Entry 2WJM (X-ray diffraction, 1.95 A resolution); this record covers chains C and H of the 4 polymer chains in the assembly.

Chain C:
Molecule: Photosynthetic reaction center cytochrome C subunit
Organism: Rhodopseudomonas viridis
Reference sequence: P07173 (CYCR_RHOVI); residues 1-336 here correspond to UniProt positions 21-356 (UniProt number = residue number + 20)
Chain sequence (336 residues; numbered 1 to 336; the number before each row is that of its first residue):
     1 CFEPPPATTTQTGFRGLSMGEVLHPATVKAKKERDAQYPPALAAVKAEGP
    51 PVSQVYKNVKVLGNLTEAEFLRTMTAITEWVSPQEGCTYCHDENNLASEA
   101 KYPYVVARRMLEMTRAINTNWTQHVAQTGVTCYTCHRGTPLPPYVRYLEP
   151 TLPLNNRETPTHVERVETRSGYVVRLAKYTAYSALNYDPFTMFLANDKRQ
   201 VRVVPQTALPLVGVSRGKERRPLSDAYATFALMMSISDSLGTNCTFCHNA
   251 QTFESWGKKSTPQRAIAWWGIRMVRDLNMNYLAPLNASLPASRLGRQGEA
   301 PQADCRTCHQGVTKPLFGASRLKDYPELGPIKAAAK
Unresolved in the structure: 333-336
Covalent attachments: diacyl glycerol (DGA) linked to Cys-1; heme c (HEC) linked to Cys-87, Cys-90, Cys-132, Cys-135, Cys-244, Cys-247, Cys-305, Cys-308
Bound ions: heme c Fe (4 sites), coordinated by Met-74, His-91, Met-110, His-124, His-136, Met-233, His-248, His-309
Small-molecule neighbours:
  - heme c (HEC), molecule 1: Tyr-56, Lys-57, Asn-58, Val-59, Lys-60, Val-61, Leu-62, Phe-70, Leu-71, Met-74, Thr-75, Ile-77, Thr-78, Ser-82, Gly-86, His-91, Leu-96, Ala-97, Pro-103, Tyr-104, Ala-107, Arg-108, Leu-111
  - heme c (HEC), molecule 2: Ile-77, Val-81, Tyr-89, Tyr-102, Pro-103, Val-106, Ala-107, Met-110, Leu-111, Met-113, Thr-114, Val-130, Thr-131, His-136, Pro-140, Leu-141, Pro-142, Val-145, Leu-277, Leu-282, Leu-289, Arg-293, Pro-301, Gln-302, Thr-307, Leu-328
  - heme c (HEC), molecule 3: Ile-117, His-124, Val-125, Ala-126, Thr-128, Gly-129, Val-130, Thr-134, Leu-194, Ile-236, Leu-240, Phe-246, Gln-263, Ile-266, Ala-267, Gly-270, Ile-271, Met-273, Val-274, Leu-277, Asp-304, His-309, Thr-313, Lys-314, Pro-315
  - heme c (HEC), molecule 4: Gln-200, Val-201, Arg-202, Val-203, Val-204, Gln-206, Thr-229, Phe-230, Met-233, Met-234, Ile-236, Ser-237, Leu-240, Thr-242, Asn-243, Phe-246, His-248, Phe-253, Glu-254, Trp-256, Arg-264, Ala-267, Trp-268, Ile-271, Arg-272
Swiss-Prot annotation at these positions:
  - binding site (heme): Met-74, Cys-87, Cys-90, His-91, Met-110, His-124, Cys-132, Cys-135, His-136, Met-233, Cys-244, Cys-247, His-248, Cys-305, Cys-308, His-309
  - site: Cys-1 (Not N-palmitoylated)
  - lipidation: Cys-1 (S-diacylglycerol cysteine)

Chain H:
Molecule: Reaction center protein H chain
Organism: Rhodopseudomonas viridis
Reference sequence: P06008 (RCEH_RHOVI); residue numbers follow UniProt; this construct covers 1-258
Chain sequence (258 residues; each row starts with the number of its first residue):
     1 MYHGALAQHLDIAQLVWYAQWLVIWTVVLLYLRREDRREGYPLVEPLGLV
    51 KLAPEDGQVYELPYPKTFVLPHGGTVTVPRRRPETRELKLAQTDGFEGAP
   101 LQPTGNPLVDAVGPASYAERAEVVDATVDGKAKIVPLRVATDFSIAEGDV
   151 DPRGLPVVAADGVEAGTVTDLWVDRSEHYFRYLELSVAGSARTALIPLGF
   201 CDVKKDKIVVTSILSEQFANVPRLQSRDQITLREEDKVSAYYAGGLLYAT
   251 PERAESLL
Unresolved in the structure: 46-60
Modified positions: Met-1 (n-formylmethionine; FME)
Swiss-Prot annotation at these positions:
  - modified residue: Met-1 (N-formylmethionine)

Chain C / chain H interface:
Residue-residue contacts (13):
  Thr-207(C) / Tyr-2(H)
  Leu-209(C) / Tyr-2(H)
  Leu-209(C) / His-3(H)
  Leu-209(C) / Ala-5(H)  hydrophobic
  Pro-210(C) / Tyr-2(H)
  Pro-210(C) / His-3(H)  hydrogen bond (backbone-backbone)
  Leu-211(C) / Met-1(H)
  Leu-211(C) / Tyr-2(H)  hydrophobic
  Val-212(C) / Met-1(H)  hydrogen bond (backbone-backbone)
  Val-212(C) / Tyr-2(H)
  Val-212(C) / His-3(H)
  Ser-215(C) / His-3(H)
  Arg-216(C) / His-3(H)  hydrogen bond
Also at the interface, not in a pair above, chain C (8 interface residues in all): Gly-213
Also at the interface, not in a pair above, chain H (6 interface residues in all): Gly-4, Asp-11

Summary:
Chain C and chain H form an interface of 8 and 6 residues respectively, with 3 hydrogen bonds. Polar pairs
include Arg-216(C)/His-3(H), Pro-210(C)/His-3(H) and Val-212(C)/Met-1(H). Covalently linked heme c: at
Cys-90(C), Cys-132(C), Cys-244(C) and Cys-308(C). Covalently linked diacyl glycerol: at Cys-1(C).
Here chain C is Photosynthetic reaction center cytochrome C subunit and chain H is Reaction center protein H
chain, both from Rhodopseudomonas viridis. Entry 2WJM (Lipidic sponge phase crystal structure of the
photosynthetic reaction centre from Blastochloris viridis (low dose)) was determined by X-ray diffraction
together with 2WJN from the same study.
